Entry 7AOE (electron microscopy, 3.90 A resolution); this record covers chains B and R of the 15 polymer chains in the assembly.

# Chain B
Molecule: Probable DNA-directed RNA polymerase I subunit RPA2
Organism: Schizosaccharomyces pombe (strain 972 / ATCC 24843)
Notes: EC 2.7.7.6
UniProtKB: Q9P7X8 (RPA2_SCHPO); residue numbers follow UniProt; this construct covers 1-1174
Amino-acid sequence (1174 residues; row label = number of the first residue in the row):
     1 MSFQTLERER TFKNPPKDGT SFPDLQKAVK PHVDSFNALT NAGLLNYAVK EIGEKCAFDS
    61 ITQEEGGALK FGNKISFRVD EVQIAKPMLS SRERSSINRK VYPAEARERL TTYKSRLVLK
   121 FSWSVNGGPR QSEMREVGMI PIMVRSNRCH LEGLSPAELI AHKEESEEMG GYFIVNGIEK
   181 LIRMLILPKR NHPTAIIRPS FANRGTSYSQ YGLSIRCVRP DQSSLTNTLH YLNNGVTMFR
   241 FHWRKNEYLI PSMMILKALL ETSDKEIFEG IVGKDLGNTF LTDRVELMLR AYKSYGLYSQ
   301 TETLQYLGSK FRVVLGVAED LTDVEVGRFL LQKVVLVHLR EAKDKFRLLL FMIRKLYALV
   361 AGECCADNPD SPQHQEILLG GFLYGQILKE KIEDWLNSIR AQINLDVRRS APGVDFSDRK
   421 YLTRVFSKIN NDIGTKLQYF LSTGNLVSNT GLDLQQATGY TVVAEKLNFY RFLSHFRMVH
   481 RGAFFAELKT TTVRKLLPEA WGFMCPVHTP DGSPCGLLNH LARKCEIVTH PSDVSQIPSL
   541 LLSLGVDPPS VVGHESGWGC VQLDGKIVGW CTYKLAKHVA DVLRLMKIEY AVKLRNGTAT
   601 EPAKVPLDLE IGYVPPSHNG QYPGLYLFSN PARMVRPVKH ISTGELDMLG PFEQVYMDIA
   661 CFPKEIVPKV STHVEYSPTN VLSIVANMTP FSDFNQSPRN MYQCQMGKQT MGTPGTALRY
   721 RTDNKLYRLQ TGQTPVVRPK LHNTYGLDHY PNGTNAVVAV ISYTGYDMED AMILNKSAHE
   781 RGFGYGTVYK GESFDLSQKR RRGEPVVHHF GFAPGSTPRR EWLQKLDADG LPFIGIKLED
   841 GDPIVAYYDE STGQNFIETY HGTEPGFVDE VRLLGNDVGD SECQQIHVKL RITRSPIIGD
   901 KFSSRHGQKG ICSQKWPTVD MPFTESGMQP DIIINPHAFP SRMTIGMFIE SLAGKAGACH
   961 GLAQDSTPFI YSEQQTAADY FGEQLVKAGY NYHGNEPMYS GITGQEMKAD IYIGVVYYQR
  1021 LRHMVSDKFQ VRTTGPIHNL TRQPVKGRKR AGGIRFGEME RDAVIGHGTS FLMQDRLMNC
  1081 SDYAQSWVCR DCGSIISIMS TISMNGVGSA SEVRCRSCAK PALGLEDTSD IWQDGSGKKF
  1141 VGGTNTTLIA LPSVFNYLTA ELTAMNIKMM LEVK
Swiss-Prot annotation at these positions:
  - zinc finger: Cys-1089 to Cys-1118 (C4-type)
Ion coordination: Zn2+: Cys-1089, Cys-1092, Cys-1115, Cys-1118
From the paper describing this entry:
  - conformationally variable residues (domain motion): Arg-409

# Chain R
Molecule: 20-nt RNA strand
Sequence (20 nucleotides; each row starts with the number of its first residue):
     1 UAUCUGCAUG UAGACCAGGC
Unresolved in the structure: 1-12, 20

# How chain B and chain R interact
Pairs across the interface (12):
  Arg-183(B) / A17(R)  salt bridge to the phosphate
  Val-462(B) / C16(R)  sugar contact
  Glu-465(B) / A17(R)  hydrogen bond to the sugar
  Arg-471(B) / A17(R)  sugar contact
  His-480(B) / A17(R)  phosphate contact
  Ala-483(B) / C16(R)  phosphate contact
  Gln-705(B) / G18(R)  phosphate contact
  Gln-705(B) / G19(R)  hydrogen bond to the phosphate
  Gln-709(B) / G18(R)  sugar contact
  Lys-901(B) / G19(R)  phosphate contact
  His-1023(B) / G18(R)  sugar contact
  His-1023(B) / G19(R)  sugar contact
Other interface residues (no listed pair), chain B (14 interface residues in all): Gly-459, Thr-461, Asp-511, Lys-909
Other interface residues (no listed pair), chain R (5 interface residues in all): C15

# Overview
14 residues of chain B and 5 residues of chain R are in contact, with 2 hydrogen bonds and 1 salt bridge.
Among the polar pairs are Glu-465(B)/A17(R), Gln-705(B)/G19(R) and Arg-183(B)/A17(R). The Zn2+ site is built
by Cys-1089(B), Cys-1092(B), Cys-1115(B) and Cys-1118(B). From the paper: conformational variability at
Arg-409(B).
Chain B is Probable DNA-directed RNA polymerase I subunit RPA2 (Schizosaccharomyces pombe (strain 972 / ATCC
24843)) and chain R is a 20-nt RNA strand; the structure, Schizosaccharomyces pombe RNA polymerase I
(elongation complex), was determined by electron microscopy, deposited together with 7AOC and 7AOD.
